6QG1 - chains A and D of the 16 polymer chains in the assembly; structure by electron microscopy, 4.25 A resolution (low resolution: residue-level contacts below are approximate; hydrogen-bond / salt-bridge calls are withheld).

# Chain A
Name: Translation initiation factor eIF-2B subunit alpha
Organism: Saccharomyces cerevisiae (strain ATCC 204508 / S288c)
Reference sequence: P14741 (EI2BA_YEAST); residue numbers follow UniProt; this construct covers 1-305
Amino-acid sequence (305 residues; row label = number of the first residue in the row):
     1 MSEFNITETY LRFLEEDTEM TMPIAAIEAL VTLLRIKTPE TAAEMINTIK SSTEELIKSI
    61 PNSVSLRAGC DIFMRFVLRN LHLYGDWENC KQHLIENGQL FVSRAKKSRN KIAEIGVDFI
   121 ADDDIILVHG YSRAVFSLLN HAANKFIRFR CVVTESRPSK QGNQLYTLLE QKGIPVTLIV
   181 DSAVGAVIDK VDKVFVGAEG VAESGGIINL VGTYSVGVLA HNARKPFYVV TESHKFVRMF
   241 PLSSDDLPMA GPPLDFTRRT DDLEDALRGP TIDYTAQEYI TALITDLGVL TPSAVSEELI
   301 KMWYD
Not modelled in the structure: 1-3
Swiss-Prot annotation at these positions:
  - modified residue: S2 (N-acetylserine), T291 (Phosphothreonine)

# Chain D
Name: Translation initiation factor eIF-2B subunit beta
Organism: Saccharomyces cerevisiae (strain ATCC 204508 / S288c)
Reference sequence: P32502 (EI2BB_YEAST); numbering as in UniProt (aligned over 1-381)
Amino-acid sequence (381 residues; numbered 1 to 381; the number before each row is that of its first residue):
     1 MSSQAFTSVH PNAATSDVNV TIDTFVAKLK RRQVQGSYAI ALETLQLLMR FISAARWNHV
    61 NDLIEQIRDL GNSLEKAHPT AFSCGNVIRR ILAVLRDEVE EDTMSTTVTS TSVAEPLISS
   121 MFNLLQKPEQ PHQNRKNSSG SSSMKTKTDY RQVAIQGIKD LIDEIKNIDE GIQQIAIDLI
   181 HDHEILLTPT PDSKTVLKFL ITARERSNRT FTVLVTEGFP NNTKNAHEFA KKLAQHNIET
   241 LVVPDSAVFA LMSRVGKVII GTKAVFVNGG TISSNSGVSS VCECAREFRT PVFAVAGLYK
   301 LSPLYPFDVE KFVEFGGSQR ILPRMDPRKR LDTVNQITDY VPPENIDIYI TNVGGFNPSF
   361 IYRIAWDNYK QIDVHLDKNK A
Not modelled in the structure: 1-9, 109-112, 129-146, 377-381

# How chain A and chain D interact
Contacting residue pairs - 25 pairs, chain A then chain D:
  F76(A) - L124(D)
  F76(A) - L125(D)
  L83(A) - V113(D)
  D118(A) - F307(D)
  D118(A) - D308(D)
  F119(A) - Y305(D)
  F119(A) - F307(D)
  F119(A) - D308(D)
  A121(A) - D308(D)
  K193(A) - D308(D)
  R224(A) - E283(D)
  R224(A) - R286(D)
  A282(A) - Y305(D)
  V289(A) - V267(D)
  V289(A) - Y305(D)
  L290(A) - W366(D)
  P292(A) - S359(D)
  S293(A) - S359(D)
  S293(A) - Y362(D)
  A294(A) - Y362(D)
  E297(A) - Y362(D)
  E297(A) - R363(D)
  K301(A) - S120(D)
  K301(A) - M121(D)
  K301(A) - R363(D)
Other interface residues (no listed pair), chain A (20 interface residues in all): H82, K111, T281, G288, T291
Other interface residues (no listed pair), chain D (19 interface residues in all): P116, E344, F360, Q371

# In short
The interface between chain A and chain D involves 20 residues on one side and 19 on the other.
Here chain A is Translation initiation factor eIF-2B subunit alpha and chain D is Translation initiation
factor eIF-2B subunit beta, both from Saccharomyces cerevisiae (strain ATCC 204508 / S288c). Entry 6QG1
(Structure of eIF2B-eIF2 (phosphorylated at Ser51) complex (model 2)) was determined by electron microscopy,
deposited together with 6QG0, 6QG2, 6QG3, 6QG5 and 6QG6.
